4RXO - chains A and B; structure by X-ray diffraction, 2.60 A resolution.

[Chain A (and B)]
Protein: Deoxynucleoside triphosphate triphosphohydrolase SAMHD1
Source organism: Homo sapiens
Notes: EC 3.1.5.-; chain B of this document is another copy of the same molecule, construct and numbering; everything in this record applies to it too
UniProtKB: Q9Y3Z3 (SAMH1_HUMAN); residues 109-626 here = UniProt positions 109-626
Sequence (539 residues; row label = number of the first residue in the row):
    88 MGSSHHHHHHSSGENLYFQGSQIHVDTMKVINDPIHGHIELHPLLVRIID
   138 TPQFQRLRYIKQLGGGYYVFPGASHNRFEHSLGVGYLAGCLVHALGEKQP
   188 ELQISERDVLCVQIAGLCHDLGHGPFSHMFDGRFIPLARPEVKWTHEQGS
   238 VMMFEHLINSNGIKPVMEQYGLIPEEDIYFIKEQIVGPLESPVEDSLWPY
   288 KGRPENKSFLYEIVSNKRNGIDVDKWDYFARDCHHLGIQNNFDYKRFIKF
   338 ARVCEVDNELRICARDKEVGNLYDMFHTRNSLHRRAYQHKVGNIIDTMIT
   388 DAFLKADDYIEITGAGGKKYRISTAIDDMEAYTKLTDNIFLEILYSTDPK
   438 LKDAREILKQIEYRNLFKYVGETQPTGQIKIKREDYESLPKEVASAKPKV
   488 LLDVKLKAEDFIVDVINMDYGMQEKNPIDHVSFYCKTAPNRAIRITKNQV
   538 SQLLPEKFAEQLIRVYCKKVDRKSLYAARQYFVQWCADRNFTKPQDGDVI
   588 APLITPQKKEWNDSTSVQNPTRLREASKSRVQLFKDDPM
Disordered / not traced: 88-113, 278-283, 533-540, 584-626 (chain B: 88-113, 278-282, 506-515, 522-543, 584-626)
Differences from the reference sequence: expression tag (88-108); conflict Y266 (Cys in Q9Y3Z3)
Disulfide bonds: C341-C350
Bound ions: Zn2+: H167, H206, D207, D311 (together with phosphate ion)
Small-molecule neighbours:
  - GTP (guanosine-5'-triphosphate), molecule 1: K116, V117, I118, I136, D137, Q142, R145, F165
  - GTP, molecule 2: Y155, V156, F157, P158, V378, R451, L453, K455
UniProt features mapped onto this chain:
  - active site: H233
  - binding site (GTP): K116, V117, D137, Q142, R145, R451, K455, K523
  - binding site (dATP): N119, Q149, V156, R164, H210, H215, K312, Y315, D319, R333, R352, K354, N358, R366, Q375, H376, K377, K523
  - binding site (dCTP): N119, Q149, V156, R164, H210, H215, K312, Y315, D319, R333, R352, K354, R366, R372, Q375, H376, K377, K523
  - binding site (dGTP): N119, Q149, L150, V156, R164, K312, Y315, D319, R333, R352, K354, N358, R366, Y374, Q375, H376, K377, K523
  - binding site (dTTP): N119, Q149, V156, R164, H210, H215, K312, Y315, D319, R333, R352, K354, Q375, H376, K377, K523
  - binding site (Mn(2+)): H167, H206, D207, D311
  - modified residue: T592 (Microbial infection: Phosphothreonine)
  - cross-link (Glycyl lysine isopeptide (Lys-Gly)): K467 (interchain with G-Cter in SUMO2), K469 (interchain with G-Cter in SUMO2), K492 (interchain with G-Cter in SUMO2), K622 (interchain with G-Cter in SUMO2)
  - natural variant: D120 to H123 (deletion: In AGS5), H123 (H123P: In AGS5), R143 (R143C: In AGS5; R143H: In AGS5), R145 (R145Q: In AGS5), H167 (H167Y: In AGS5), I201 (I201N: In AGS5 and CHBL2), G209 (G209S: In AGS5), M254 (M254V: In AGS5), R290 (R290H: In AGS5), L369 (L369S: In AGS5), M385 (M385V: In AGS5), I448 (I448T: In AGS5), 1 further natural variant entry in UniProt
  - mutagenesis: H111 (H111R: Increased stability of the tetramer and increased deoxynucleoside triphosphate (dNTPase) activity; when associated with F-77 and F-80), D137 (D137A: Impairs homotetramerization and nearly abolishes dNTPase activity), Q142 (Q142E/A: Impairs homotetramerization and nearly abolishes dNTPase activity; when associated with K-145), R143 (R143A: Abolished ability to restrict infection by viruses), R145 (R145A: Impairs homotetramerization and nearly abolishes dNTPase activity. Abolished ability to restrict infection by viruses; R145K: Impairs homotetramerization and nearly abolishes dNTPase activity ...), Q149 (Q149A: Abolished dNTPase activity without affecting homotetramerization. Abolished dNTPase activity; when associated with A-319), R164 (R164A: Abolished ability to restrict infection by viruses), H167 (H167A: Abolished ability to restrict infection by viruses), H206 to D207 (Abolishes zinc binding and dNTPase activity. Does not affect ability to promote DNA end resection at stalled replication forks), H206 (H206A: Abolished ability to restrict infection by viruses), D207 (D207A: Abolished ability to restrict infection by viruses; D207N/A: Loss of dNTPase activity), H210 (H210A: Abolished dNTPase activity without affecting homotetramerization), 31 further mutagenesis entries in UniProt

[Chain A / chain B interface]
Residue-residue contacts (62; chain A residue first):
  I118(A) with P158(B), hydrophobic
  N119(A) with P158(B)
  P121(A) with G159(B); H321(B); H322(B)
  D137(A) with E449(B); Y450(B); R451(B)
  T138(A) with E449(B)
  P139(A) with E449(B); Y450(B)
  Q142(A) with E449(B)
  R145(A) with Y154(B), hydrogen bond (side chain-backbone); Y155(B)
  Y146(A) with Y155(B), hydrogen bond; F427(B); L428(B), hydrophobic
  Y154(A) with R145(B), hydrogen bond (backbone-side chain); N163(B), hydrogen bond; E166(B), hydrogen bond
  Y155(A) with R145(B); Y146(B), hydrogen bond
  F157(A) with N119(B)
  P158(A) with I118(B), hydrophobic; N119(B); E166(B); L169(B), hydrophobic
  G159(A) with P121(B)
  S161(A) with S161(B), hydrogen bond; H162(B); N163(B); E166(B)
  H162(A) with S161(B)
  N163(A) with Y154(B), hydrogen bond; S161(B)
  E166(A) with Y154(B), hydrogen bond; P158(B); S161(B)
  L169(A) with P158(B), hydrophobic
  N248(A) with Y450(B)
  H321(A) with P121(B); H321(B), hydrogen bond
  H322(A) with P121(B); H322(B)
  K421(A) with Y432(B), hydrogen bond (side chain-backbone)
  T423(A) with Y432(B), hydrogen bond
  N425(A) with N425(B); L428(B); Y432(B)
  F427(A) with Y146(B)
  L428(A) with N425(B)
  Y432(A) with K421(B), hydrogen bond (backbone-side chain); T423(B), hydrogen bond; N425(B)
  E449(A) with D137(B); T138(B); P139(B); Q142(B)
  Y450(A) with D137(B); P139(B); N248(B)
  R451(A) with D137(B)
Other interface residues (no listed pair), chain A (37 interface residues in all): F165, L323, G324, T400, T420, T434
Other interface residues (no listed pair), chain B (36 interface residues in all): F157, F165, G324, T400, T420, T434

[Overview]
The interface between chain A and chain B involves 37 residues on one side and 36 on the other; the contacts
include 14 hydrogen bonds. Among the polar pairs are R145(A)-Y154(B), Y146(A)-Y155(B) and Y154(A)-N163(B).
Chain A binds GTP.
Chain A and chain B are both Deoxynucleoside triphosphate triphosphohydrolase SAMHD1 (Homo sapiens); the
structure, The structure of GTP-bound SAMHD1, was determined by X-ray diffraction together with 4RXP, 4RXQ,
4RXR and 4RXS from the same study.
